PDB entry 4FTX | X-ray diffraction, 2.10 A resolution | chains A and B

== Chain A (and B) ==
Name: Protein SLM4
From: Saccharomyces cerevisiae
Notes: chain B of this document is another copy of the same molecule, construct and numbering; everything in this record applies to it too
UniProt: P38247 (SLM4_YEAST); numbering as in UniProt (aligned over 1-162)
Chain sequence (170 residues; row label = number of the first residue in the row):
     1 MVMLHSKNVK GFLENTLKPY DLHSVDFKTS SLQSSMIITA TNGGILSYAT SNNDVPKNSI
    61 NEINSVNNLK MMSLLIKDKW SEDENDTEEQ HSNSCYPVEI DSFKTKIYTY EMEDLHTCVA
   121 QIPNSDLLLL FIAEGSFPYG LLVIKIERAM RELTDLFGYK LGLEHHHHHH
Disordered / not traced: 1-4, 163-170 (chain B: 1-4, 53-56, 163-170)
Sequence notes: expression tag (163-170)
From the paper describing this entry:
  - self-association interface (contacts with another copy of this molecule); pairs are residue here / residue on that copy: V9-I37, F12-A149, F12-L153, L13-S47, E14-A49, T16-L32, L17-L32, L17-T50, P19-S31, Y20-S30, L22-L22, H23-H23, D26-R148, S35-T16, S35-L13, S47-V9, Y48-K10, A49-L13, N93-S94, Y96-Y96, L129-L13, F131-T16, Y139-Y96, G140-G140, L141-Y20, I144-Y20, K145-T16, R148-Y20, E152-H5, Y96
  - mutagenesis - N67A/N68A/K70A/M71A, Y96E: unchanged localization
  - mutagenesis - Y96E: unchanged growth in response to rapamycin
  - mutagenesis - N67A/N68A/K70A/M71A: decreased growth

== How chain A and chain B interact ==
Pairs across the interface - 97 pairs, chain A then chain B:
  V9(A) with I37(B), hydrophobic; S47(B); L156(B), hydrophobic
  K10(A) with S47(B); Y48(B), hydrogen bond (side chain-backbone)
  F12(A) with A149(B); E152(B); L153(B), hydrophobic
  L13(A) with S35(B); M36(B), hydrophobic; S47(B); Y48(B); A49(B); L129(B), hydrophobic
  E14(A) with A49(B)
  T16(A) with L32(B); S35(B), hydrogen bond; K145(B), hydrogen bond (backbone-side chain)
  L17(A) with S31(B); L32(B); S34(B); S35(B); A49(B), hydrophobic; T50(B); S51(B)
  P19(A) with S30(B); S31(B)
  Y20(A) with S30(B), hydrogen bond (backbone-backbone); L141(B), hydrophobic; K145(B); R148(B)
  L22(A) with L22(B), hydrophobic; L141(B), hydrophobic
  H23(A) with H23(B), hydrogen bond
  D26(A) with R148(B), hydrogen bond (backbone-side chain)
  F27(A) with R148(B)
  S30(A) with P19(B); Y20(B), hydrogen bond (backbone-backbone)
  S31(A) with L17(B); P19(B)
  L32(A) with T16(B); L17(B)
  S34(A) with L17(B)
  S35(A) with L13(B); T16(B), hydrogen bond; L17(B)
  M36(A) with L13(B), hydrophobic
  I37(A) with V9(B), hydrophobic; L13(B)
  S47(A) with V9(B); K10(B); L13(B)
  Y48(A) with K10(B), hydrogen bond (backbone-side chain); L13(B)
  A49(A) with L13(B); E14(B); L17(B), hydrophobic
  T50(A) with L17(B)
  S51(A) with L17(B)
  T87(A) with E89(B)
  E88(A) with E89(B)
  N93(A) with S94(B); C95(B), hydrogen bond (backbone-backbone); Y96(B)
  S94(A) with N93(B); S94(B); Y96(B), hydrogen bond
  C95(A) with N93(B), hydrogen bond (backbone-backbone)
  Y96(A) with N93(B); S94(B), hydrogen bond; Y96(B), hydrogen bond; T109(B); Y139(B), hydrophobic
  T109(A) with Y96(B)
  L129(A) with L13(B), hydrophobic
  F131(A) with T16(B)
  Y139(A) with Y96(B), hydrophobic
  G140(A) with G140(B); I144(B)
  L141(A) with Y20(B), hydrophobic; L22(B), hydrophobic; I144(B)
  V143(A) with Y96(B)
  I144(A) with Y20(B); F27(B), hydrophobic; G140(B); L141(B)
  K145(A) with T16(B), hydrogen bond (side chain-backbone); Y20(B)
  R148(A) with Y20(B); V25(B); D26(B), hydrogen bond (side chain-backbone); F27(B)
  A149(A) with F12(B)
  E152(A) with H5(B), salt bridge; F12(B)
  L153(A) with F12(B), hydrophobic
Also at the interface, not in a pair above, chain A (49 interface residues in all): K18, V25, Q33, P97, L156
Also at the interface, not in a pair above, chain B (48 interface residues in all): K18, Q33, F131, V143

== Summary ==
The interface between chain A and chain B involves 49 residues on one side and 48 on the other, with 16
hydrogen bonds and 1 salt bridge. Among the polar pairs are E152(A)-H5(B), K10(A)-Y48(B) and T16(A)-S35(B).
From the paper: N67A/N68A/K70A/M71A of chain A reduce growth; a self-association interface involving V9(A),
F12(A) and L13(A) among others.
Chain A and chain B are both Protein SLM4 (Saccharomyces cerevisiae); the structure, Crystal structure of Ego3
homodimer, was determined by X-ray diffraction together with 4FUW from the same study.
